8DGA - chains A and K of the 4 polymer chains in the assembly; structure by electron microscopy, 3.73 A resolution.

# Chain A
Molecule: Endoribonuclease Dcr-1
Source organism: Drosophila melanogaster
Notes: EC 3.1.26.-
Reference sequence: Q9VCU9 (DCR1_DROME); numbering as in UniProt (aligned over 1-2249)
Sequence (2249 residues; row label = number of the first residue in the row):
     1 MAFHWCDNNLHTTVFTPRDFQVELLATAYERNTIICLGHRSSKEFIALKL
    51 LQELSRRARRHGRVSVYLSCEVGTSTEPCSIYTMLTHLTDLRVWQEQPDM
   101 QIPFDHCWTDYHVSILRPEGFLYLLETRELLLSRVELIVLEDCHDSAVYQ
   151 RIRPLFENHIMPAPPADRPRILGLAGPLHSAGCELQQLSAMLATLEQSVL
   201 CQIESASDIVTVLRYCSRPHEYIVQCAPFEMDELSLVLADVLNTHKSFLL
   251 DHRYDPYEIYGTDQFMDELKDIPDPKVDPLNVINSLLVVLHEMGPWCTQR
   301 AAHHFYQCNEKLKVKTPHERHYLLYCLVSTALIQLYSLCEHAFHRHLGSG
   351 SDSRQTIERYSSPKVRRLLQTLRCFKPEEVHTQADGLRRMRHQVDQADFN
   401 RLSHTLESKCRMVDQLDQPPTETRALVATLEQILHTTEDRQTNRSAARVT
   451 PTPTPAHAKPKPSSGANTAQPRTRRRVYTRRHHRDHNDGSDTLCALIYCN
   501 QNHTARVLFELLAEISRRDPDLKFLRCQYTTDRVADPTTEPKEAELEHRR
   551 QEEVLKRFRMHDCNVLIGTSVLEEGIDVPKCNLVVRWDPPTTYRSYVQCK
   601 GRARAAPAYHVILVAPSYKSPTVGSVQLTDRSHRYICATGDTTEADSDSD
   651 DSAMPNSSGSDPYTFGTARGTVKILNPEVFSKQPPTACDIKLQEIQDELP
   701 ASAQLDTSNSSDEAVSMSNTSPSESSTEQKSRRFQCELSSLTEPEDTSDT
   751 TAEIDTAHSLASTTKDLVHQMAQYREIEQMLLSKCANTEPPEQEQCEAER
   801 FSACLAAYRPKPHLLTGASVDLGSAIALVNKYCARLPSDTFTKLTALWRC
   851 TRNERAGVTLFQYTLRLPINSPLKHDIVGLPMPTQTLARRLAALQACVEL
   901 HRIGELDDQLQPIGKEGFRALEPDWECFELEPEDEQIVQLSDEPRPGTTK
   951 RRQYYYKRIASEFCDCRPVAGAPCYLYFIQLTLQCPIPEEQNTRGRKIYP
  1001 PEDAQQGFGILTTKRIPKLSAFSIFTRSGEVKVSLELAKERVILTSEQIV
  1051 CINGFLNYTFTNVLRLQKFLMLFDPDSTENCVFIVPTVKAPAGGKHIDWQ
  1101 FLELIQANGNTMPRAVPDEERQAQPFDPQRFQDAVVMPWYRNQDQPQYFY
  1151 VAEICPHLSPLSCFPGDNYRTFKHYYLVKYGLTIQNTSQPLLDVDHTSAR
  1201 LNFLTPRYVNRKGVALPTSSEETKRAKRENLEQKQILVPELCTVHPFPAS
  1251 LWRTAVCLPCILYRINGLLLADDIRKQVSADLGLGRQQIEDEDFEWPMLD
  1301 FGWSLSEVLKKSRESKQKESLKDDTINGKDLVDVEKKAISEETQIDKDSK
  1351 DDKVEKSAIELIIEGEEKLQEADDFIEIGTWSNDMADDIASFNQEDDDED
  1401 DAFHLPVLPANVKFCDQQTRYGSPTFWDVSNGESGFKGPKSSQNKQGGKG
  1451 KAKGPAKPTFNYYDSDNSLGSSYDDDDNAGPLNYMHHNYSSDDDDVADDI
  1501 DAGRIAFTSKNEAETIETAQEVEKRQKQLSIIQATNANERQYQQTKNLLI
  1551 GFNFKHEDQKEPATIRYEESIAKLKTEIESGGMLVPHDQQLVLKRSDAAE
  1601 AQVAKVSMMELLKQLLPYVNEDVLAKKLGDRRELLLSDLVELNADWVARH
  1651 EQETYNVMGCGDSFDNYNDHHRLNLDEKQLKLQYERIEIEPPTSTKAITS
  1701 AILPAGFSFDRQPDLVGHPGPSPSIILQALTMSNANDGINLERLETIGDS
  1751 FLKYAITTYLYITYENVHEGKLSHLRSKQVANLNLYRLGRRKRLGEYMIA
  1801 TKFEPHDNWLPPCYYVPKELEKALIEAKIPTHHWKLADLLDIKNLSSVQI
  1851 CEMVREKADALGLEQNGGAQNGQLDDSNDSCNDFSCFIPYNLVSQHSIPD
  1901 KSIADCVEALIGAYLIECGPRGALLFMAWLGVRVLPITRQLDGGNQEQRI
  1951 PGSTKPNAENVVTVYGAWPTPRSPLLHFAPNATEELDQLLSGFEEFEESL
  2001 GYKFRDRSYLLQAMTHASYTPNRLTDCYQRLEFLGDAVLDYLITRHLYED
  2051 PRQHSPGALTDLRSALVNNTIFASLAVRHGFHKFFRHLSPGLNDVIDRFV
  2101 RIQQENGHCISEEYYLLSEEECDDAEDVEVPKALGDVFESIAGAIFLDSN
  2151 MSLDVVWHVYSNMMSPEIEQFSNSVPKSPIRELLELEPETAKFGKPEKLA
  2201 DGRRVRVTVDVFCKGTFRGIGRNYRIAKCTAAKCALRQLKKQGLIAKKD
Disordered / not traced: 1-8, 256-277, 348-352, 377-491, 528-538, 561-565, 616-761, 908-914, 1306-1536, 1596-1604, 1682-1702, 1858-1888, 2241-2249
Sequence notes: conflict Arg134 (Ser in Q9VCU9), Ser205 (Thr in Q9VCU9), Leu416 (Met in Q9VCU9), Ser702 (Ala in Q9VCU9), Cys796 (Ser in Q9VCU9), Val1332 (Ala in Q9VCU9), Ala1338 (Pro in Q9VCU9), Ile1339 (Thr in Q9VCU9), Ile1345 (Leu in Q9VCU9)
Ligand contacts: uridine-5'-monophosphate (U5P): Thr993, Arg994, Arg1027, His1196, Thr1197, Ser1198, Ala1199
Curated features (UniProtKB/Swiss-Prot):
  - region: Asp924 to Lys957 (Wing domain)
  - binding site (ATP): Leu37 to Glu44
  - binding site (Mg(2+)): Glu1745, Asp1749, Asp1905, Glu1908, Glu2032, Asp2136, Glu2139
  - site: Lys2132 (Important for activity)
  - modified residue (Phosphoserine): Ser1423, Ser1877, Ser1880
  - mutagenesis: Asp1749 (D1749A: Cleaves the 5' (top) strand but not the 3' (bottom) strand of pre-miRNA), Glu1908 (E1908A: Cleaves the 5' (top) strand but not the 3' (bottom) strand of pre-miRNA. Abolishes cleavage of pre-miRNA; when associated with A-2139), Asp2036 (D2036A: Cleaves the 3' (bottom) strand but not the 5' (top) strand of pre-miRNA), Glu2139 (E2139A: Cleaves the 3' (bottom) strand but not the 5' (top) strand of pre-miRNA. Abolishes cleavage of pre-miRNA; when associated with A-1908), Leu2186 to Asp2249 (No effect on processing of the pre-miRNas, pre-let 7 and pre-bantam)

# Chain K
Molecule: Loquacious, isoform B
Source organism: Drosophila melanogaster
Reference sequence: Q9VJY9 (Q9VJY9_DROME); residues 1-465 here = UniProt positions 1-465
Sequence (465 residues; each row starts with the number of its first residue):
     1 MDQENFHGSSLPQQLQNLHIQPQQASPNPVQTGFAPRRHYNNLVGLGNGN
    51 AVSGSPVKGAPLGQRHVKLKKEKISAQVAQLSQPGQLQLSDVGDPALAGG
   101 SGLQGGVGLMGVILPSDEALKFVSETDANGLAMKTPVSILQELLSRRGIT
   151 PGYELVQIEGAIHEPTFRFRVSFKDKDTPFTAMGAGRSKKEAKHAAARAL
   201 IDKLIGAQLPESPSSSAGPSVTGLTVAGSGGDGNANATGGGDASDKTVGN
   251 PIGWLQEMCMQRRWPPPSYETETEVGLPHERLFTIACSILNYREMGKGKS
   301 KKIAKRLAAHRMWMRLQETPIDSGKISDSICGELEGEPRSSENYYGELKD
   351 ISVPTLTTQHSNKVSQFHKTLKNATGKKLLKLQKTCLKNNKIDYIKLLGE
   401 IATENQFEVTYVDIEEKTFSGQFQCLVQLSTLPVGVCHGSGPTAADAQRH
   451 AAQNALEYLKIMTKK
Disordered / not traced: 1-131, 206-357
Curated features (UniProtKB/Swiss-Prot):
  - region: Ala308, Ala309 (Necessary for binding pre-miRNA)
  - mutagenesis: Ala308 to Ala309 (Abolishes interaction with pre-miRNA (pre let 7) in the presence of Dcr-1), Leu379 to Leu382 (Strong reduction in Dcr-1 activity), Phe419 (F419A: Strong reduction in Dcr-1 activity), Leu426 (L426R: Decreased binding to Dcr-1), Ser440 to Lys465 (Loss of activity, abolishes interaction with Dcr-1 and therefore does not enhance pre-miRNA processing by the dicer)

# How chain A and chain K interact
Pairs across the interface (67):
  Thr244(A) - His438(K)
  His245(A) - His438(K)
  Phe248(A) - Gln424(K)
  Phe248(A) - Leu426(K)  hydrophobic
  Phe248(A) - His438(K)
  Phe248(A) - Gly439(K)
  Phe248(A) - Ser440(K)
  Asp251(A) - Thr418(K)
  Asp251(A) - Ser420(K)  hydrogen bond
  His252(A) - Gln424(K)
  His252(A) - Leu426(K)
  Arg253(A) - Ile414(K)  hydrogen bond (side chain-backbone)
  Arg253(A) - Glu416(K)  salt bridge
  Arg253(A) - Lys417(K)
  Arg253(A) - Thr418(K)
  Arg253(A) - Gln424(K)  hydrogen bond
  His303(A) - Thr358(K)  hydrogen bond
  Tyr306(A) - Thr358(K)
  Tyr306(A) - His360(K)
  Tyr306(A) - Ser361(K)
  Tyr306(A) - Val364(K)
  Gln307(A) - Thr358(K)
  Gln307(A) - His360(K)
  Lys313(A) - Val434(K)
  Arg320(A) - Ile414(K)
  Arg320(A) - Glu416(K)  salt bridge
  Tyr322(A) - Val434(K)
  Leu323(A) - Gln428(K)
  Leu323(A) - Val436(K)  hydrophobic
  Cys326(A) - Val434(K)  hydrophobic
  Cys326(A) - Val436(K)  hydrophobic
  Leu327(A) - Leu426(K)  hydrophobic
  Leu327(A) - Val436(K)  hydrophobic
  Thr330(A) - Gly435(K)
  Thr330(A) - Val436(K)  hydrogen bond (side chain-backbone)
  Ile333(A) - Val364(K)  hydrophobic
  Gln334(A) - Tyr458(K)
  Tyr336(A) - Thr358(K)
  Tyr336(A) - Ser361(K)
  Tyr336(A) - Asn362(K)
  Ser337(A) - Met462(K)
  Leu338(A) - Ile461(K)  hydrophobic
  His341(A) - Ile461(K)
  His341(A) - Met462(K)  hydrogen bond (side chain-backbone)
  His341(A) - Lys464(K)  hydrogen bond (side chain-backbone)
  Arg345(A) - Lys464(K)
  Arg345(A) - Lys465(K)  hydrogen bond (side chain-backbone)
  Arg952(A) - Gly160(K)  hydrogen bond (side chain-backbone)
  Lys1068(A) - Glu154(K)
  Phe1069(A) - Arg170(K)
  Asn1142(A) - Thr150(K)  hydrogen bond
  Asp1144(A) - Ile149(K)
  Asp1144(A) - Thr150(K)  hydrogen bond (side chain-backbone)
  Asp1144(A) - Lys174(K)
  Asp1144(A) - Lys176(K)
  Gln1145(A) - Thr150(K)
  Lys1179(A) - Arg146(K)
  Asp1807(A) - Leu155(K)
  Leu1824(A) - Met183(K)  hydrophobic
  Ile1825(A) - Arg168(K)
  His1832(A) - Phe180(K)
  His1832(A) - Thr181(K)  hydrogen bond (side chain-backbone)
  His1832(A) - Lys203(K)
  Lys1835(A) - Pro179(K)
  Pro1889(A) - Gln157(K)
  Tyr1890(A) - Ile158(K)
  Leu1892(A) - Ile158(K)  hydrophobic
Other interface residues (no listed pair), chain A (46 interface residues in all): Asp255, Ala302, Glu310, Ser329, Glu340, Arg1141, Gln1143, Glu1821
Other interface residues (no listed pair), chain K (51 interface residues in all): Ser145, Glu159, Ala161, Ala182, Lys369, Asp413, Glu415, Phe419, Gln422, Cys425

# Overview
Chain A and chain K form an interface of 46 and 51 residues respectively; the contacts include 12 hydrogen
bonds and 2 salt bridges. Among the polar pairs are Arg253(A)-Glu416(K), Arg320(A)-Glu416(K) and
Asp251(A)-Ser420(K). Bound to chain A: uridine-5'-monophosphate.
Here chain A is Endoribonuclease Dcr-1 and chain K is Loquacious, isoform B, both from Drosophila
melanogaster. Entry 8DGA (Structural Basis of MicroRNA Biogenesis by Dicer-1 and Its Partner Protein Loqs-PB -
complex IV) was determined by electron microscopy together with 8DFV, 8DG5, 8DG7, 8DGI and 8DGJ from the same
study.
